1E6I - chains A and P; structure by X-ray diffraction, 1.87 A resolution.

[Chain A]
Name: Transcriptional activator GCN5
Source organism: Saccharomyces cerevisiae
Notes: fragment: bromodomain
UniProt: Q03330 (GCN5_YEAST); residue numbers follow UniProt; this construct covers 319-439
Sequence (121 residues; row label = number of the first residue in the row):
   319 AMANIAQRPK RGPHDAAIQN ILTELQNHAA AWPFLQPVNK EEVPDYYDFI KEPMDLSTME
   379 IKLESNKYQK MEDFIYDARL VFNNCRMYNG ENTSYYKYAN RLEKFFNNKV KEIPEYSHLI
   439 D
Unresolved in the structure: 319-328
Construct notes: cloning artifact (319, 321-323)

[Chain P]
Name: Histone H4
Notes: fragment: acetylated tail, residues 16-30
UniProt: P02309 (H4_YEAST); residues 15-29 here correspond to UniProt positions 16-30 (UniProt number = residue number + 1)
Sequence (15 residues; numbered 15 to 29; the number before each row is that of its first residue):
    15 AKRHRKILRN SIQGI
Unresolved in the structure: 21-29
Construct notes: conflict N24 (Asp25 in P02309), S25 (Asn26 in P02309)
Modified / non-standard residues: K16 (n(6)-acetyllysine; ALY)
UniProt features mapped onto this chain:
  - DNA-binding region: K16 to K20
  - modified residue: K16 (N6-acetyllysine)
Reported in the primary citation:
  - post-translational modification sites: K16

[Chain A / chain P interface]
Residue-residue contacts (18):
  P351(A) with K16(P)
  F352(A) with K16(P)
  V356(A) with K16(P)
  V361(A) with K16(P)
  D363(A) with H18(P)
  F367(A) with H18(P)
  C403(A) with K16(P)
  R404(A) with R19(P), hydrogen bond (backbone-side chain)
  M405(A) with R19(P)
  Y406(A) with K16(P); R17(P); H18(P), hydrogen bond (side chain-backbone); R19(P), hydrogen bond (backbone-backbone)
  N407(A) with K16(P); R19(P), hydrogen bond (backbone-side chain)
  G408(A) with R19(P)
  Y413(A) with K16(P)
  Y414(A) with R19(P)
Other interface residues (no listed pair), chain A (16 interface residues in all): Y364, E409
Other interface residues (no listed pair), chain P (5 interface residues in all): A15
Interface features reported in the paper:
  - pairs named by the authors: P351(A)-K16(P), F352(A)-K16(P) (hydrophobic contact), V356(A)-K16(P) (hydrophobic contact), V361(A)-K16(P), Y364(A)-K16(P), F367(A)-H18(P) (hydrophobic contact), R404(A)-R19(P) (backbone contact), Y406(A)-H18(P) (hydrophobic contact), N407(A)-K16(P) (hydrogen bond), N407(A)-R19(P) (backbone contact), Y413(A)-K16(P)

[Summary]
Chain A and chain P form an interface of 16 and 5 residues respectively, with 4 hydrogen bonds. Polar contacts
include R404(A)-R19(P), Y406(A)-H18(P) and N407(A)-R19(P). The paper describes contacts between P351(A) and
K16(P), V361(A) and K16(P) and Y364(A) and K16(P) among others; hydrophobic contacts between F352(A) and
K16(P), V356(A) and K16(P) and F367(A) and H18(P) among others; backbone contacts between R404(A) and R19(P)
and N407(A) and R19(P). From the paper: a modification site at K16(P).
Chain A is Transcriptional activator GCN5 (Saccharomyces cerevisiae) and chain P is Histone H4; the structure,
Bromodomain from GCN5 complexed with acetylated H4 peptide, was determined by X-ray diffraction.
